PDB entry 6CE9 | electron microscopy, 4.30 A resolution (low resolution: residue-level contacts below are approximate; hydrogen-bond / salt-bridge calls are withheld) | chains A and L of the 8 polymer chains in the assembly

== Chain A ==
Molecule: Insulin receptor
From: Homo sapiens
Notes: EC 2.7.10.1; fragment: Ectodomain residues 28-944
UniProt: P06213 (INSR_HUMAN), isoform P06213-2; residues 1-917 here correspond to UniProt positions 28-944 (UniProt number = residue number + 27)
Sequence (917 residues; each row starts with the number of its first residue):
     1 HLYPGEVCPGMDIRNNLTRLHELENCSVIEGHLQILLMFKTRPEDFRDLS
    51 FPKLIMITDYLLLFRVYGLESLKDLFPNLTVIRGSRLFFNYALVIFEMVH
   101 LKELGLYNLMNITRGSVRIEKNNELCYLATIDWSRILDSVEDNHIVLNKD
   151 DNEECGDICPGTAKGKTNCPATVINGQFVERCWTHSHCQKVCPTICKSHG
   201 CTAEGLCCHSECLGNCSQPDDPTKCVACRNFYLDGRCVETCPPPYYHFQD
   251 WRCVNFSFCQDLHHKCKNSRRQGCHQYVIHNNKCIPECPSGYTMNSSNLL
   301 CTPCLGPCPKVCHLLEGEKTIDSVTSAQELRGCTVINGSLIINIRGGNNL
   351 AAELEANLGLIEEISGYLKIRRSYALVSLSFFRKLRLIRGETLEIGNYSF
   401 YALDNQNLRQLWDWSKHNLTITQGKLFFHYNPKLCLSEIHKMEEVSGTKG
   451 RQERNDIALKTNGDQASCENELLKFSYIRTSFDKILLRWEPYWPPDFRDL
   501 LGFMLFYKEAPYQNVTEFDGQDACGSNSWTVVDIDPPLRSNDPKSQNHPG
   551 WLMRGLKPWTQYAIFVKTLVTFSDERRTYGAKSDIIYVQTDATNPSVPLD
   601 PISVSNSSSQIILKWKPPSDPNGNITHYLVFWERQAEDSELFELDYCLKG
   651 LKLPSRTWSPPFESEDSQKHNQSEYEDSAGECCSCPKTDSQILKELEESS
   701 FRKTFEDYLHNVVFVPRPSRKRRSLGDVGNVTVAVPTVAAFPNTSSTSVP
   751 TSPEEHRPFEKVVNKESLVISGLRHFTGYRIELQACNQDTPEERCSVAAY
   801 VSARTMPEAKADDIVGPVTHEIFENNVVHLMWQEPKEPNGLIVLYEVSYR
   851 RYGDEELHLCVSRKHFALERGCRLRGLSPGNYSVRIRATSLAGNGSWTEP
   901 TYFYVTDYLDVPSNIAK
Unresolved in the structure: 163-167, 268-273, 307-309, 516-530, 592-917
Sequence notes: conflict H144 (Tyr171 in P06213)
UniProt features mapped onto this chain:
  - region: E706 to F714 (Insulin-binding)
  - site: F39 (Insulin-binding)
  - modified residue: S373 (Phosphoserine), Y374 (Phosphotyrosine), S380 (Phosphoserine)
  - glycosylation (N-linked (GlcNAc...) asparagine): N16, N25, N78, N111, N215, N255, N295, N337, N397, N418, N514, N606, N624, N671
Disulfides: C8-C26, C126-C155, C169-C188, C192-C201, C196-C207, C208-C216, C212-C225, C228-C237, C241-C253, C259-C284, C266-C274, C288-C301, C312-C333, C435-C468
Glycans and other covalent adducts: N-acetylglucosamine (NAG) linked to N16, N111, N397; glycan linked to N25, N255, N418
Ligand contacts: N-acetylglucosamine (NAG; 2-acetamido-2-deoxy-beta-D-glucopyranose): N108, M110, K190, N215
From the paper describing this entry:
  - conformationally variable residues (domain motion): A466 to E469
  - post-translational modification sites: N16, N25, N111, N255, N397, N418

== Chain L ==
Molecule: Insulin B chain
UniProt: P01318 (INS_SHEEP); residues 1-30 here correspond to UniProt positions 25-54 (UniProt number = residue number + 24)
Sequence (30 residues; each row starts with the number of its first residue):
     1 FVNQHLCGSHLVEALYLVCGERGFFYTPKA

== How chain A and chain L interact ==
Pairs across the interface (9; chain A residue first):
  P495(A) - H5(L)
  D496(A) - C7(L)
  F497(A) - C7(L)
  F497(A) - H10(L)
  R498(A) - G8(L)
  R498(A) - S9(L)
  R539(A) - H10(L)
  S540(A) - H10(L)
  N541(A) - H10(L)
Interface residues without a listed pair, chain L (6 interface residues in all): L6

== Summary ==
The interface between chain A and chain L involves 7 residues on one side and 6 on the other. Ligands of chain
A: N-acetylglucosamine. Covalently linked N-acetylglucosamine: at N16(A), N111(A) and N397(A). From the paper:
modification sites N16(A), N25(A) and N111(A) among others; conformational variability at A466(A).
Chain A is Insulin receptor (Homo sapiens) and chain L is Insulin B chain; the structure, Insulin Receptor
ectodomain in complex with two insulin molecules, was determined by electron microscopy together with 6CE7 and
6CEB from the same study.
